Entry 6W6K (electron microscopy, 3.60 A resolution); this record covers chains A and I of the 18 polymer chains in the assembly.

[Chain A]
Molecule: 16S rRNA
Source organism: Escherichia coli (strain K12)
Sequence (1542 nucleotides; numbered 1 to 1542; the number before each row is that of its first residue):
     1 AAAUUGAAGAGUUUGAUCAUGGCUCAGAUUGAACGCUGGCGGCAGGCCUA
    51 ACACAUGCAAGUCGAACGGUAACAGGAAGAAGCUUGCUUCUUUGCUGACG
   101 AGUGGCGGACGGGUGAGUAAUGUCUGGGAAACUGCCUGAUGGAGGGGGAU
   151 AACUACUGGAAACGGUAGCUAAUACCGCAUAACGUCGCAAGACCAAAGAG
   201 GGGGACCUUCGGGCCUCUUGCCAUCGGAUGUGCCCAGAUGGGAUUAGCUA
   251 GUAGGUGGGGUAACGGCUCACCUAGGCGACGAUCCCUAGCUGGUCUGAGA
   301 GGAUGACCAGCCACACUGGAACUGAGACACGGUCCAGACUCCUACGGGAG
   351 GCAGCAGUGGGGAAUAUUGCACAAUGGGCGCAAGCCUGAUGCAGCCAUGC
   401 CGCGUGUAUGAAGAAGGCCUUCGGGUUGUAAAGUACUUUCAGCGGGGAGG
   451 AAGGGAGUAAAGUUAAUACCUUUGCUCAUUGACGUUACCCGCAGAAGAAG
   501 CACCGGCUAACUCCGUGCCAGCAGCCGCGGUAAUACGGAGGGUGCAAGCG
   551 UUAAUCGGAAUUACUGGGCGUAAAGCGCACGCAGGCGGUUUGUUAAGUCA
   601 GAUGUGAAAUCCCCGGGCUCAACCUGGGAACUGCAUCUGAUACUGGCAAG
   651 CUUGAGUCUCGUAGAGGGGGGUAGAAUUCCAGGUGUAGCGGUGAAAUGCG
   701 UAGAGAUCUGGAGGAAUACCGGUGGCGAAGGCGGCCCCCUGGACGAAGAC
   751 UGACGCUCAGGUGCGAAAGCGUGGGGAGCAAACAGGAUUAGAUACCCUGG
   801 UAGUCCACGCCGUAAACGAUGUCGACUUGGAGGUUGUGCCCUUGAGGCGU
   851 GGCUUCCGGAGCUAACGCGUUAAGUCGACCGCCUGGGGAGUACGGCCGCA
   901 AGGUUAAAACUCAAAUGAAUUGACGGGGGCCCGCACAAGCGGUGGAGCAU
   951 GUGGUUUAAUUCGAUGCAACGCGAAGAACCUUACCUGGUCUUGACAUCCA
  1001 CGGAAGUUUUCAGAGAUGAGAAUGUGCCUUCGGGAACCGUGAGACAGGUG
  1051 CUGCAUGGCUGUCGUCAGCUCGUGUUGUGAAAUGUUGGGUUAAGUCCCGC
  1101 AACGAGCGCAACCCUUAUCCUUUGUUGCCAGCGGUCCGGCCGGGAACUCA
  1151 AAGGAGACUGCCAGUGAUAAACUGGAGGAAGGUGGGGAUGACGUCAAGUC
  1201 AUCAUGGCCCUUACGACCAGGGCUACACACGUGCUACAAUGGCGCAUACA
  1251 AAGAGAAGCGACCUCGCGAGAGCAAGCGGACCUCAUAAAGUGCGUCGUAG
  1301 UCCGGAUUGGAGUCUGCAACUCGACUCCAUGAAGUCGGAAUCGCUAGUAA
  1351 UCGUGGAUCAGAAUGCCACGGUGAAUACGUUCCCGGGCCUUGUACACACC
  1401 GCCCGUCACACCAUGGGAGUGGGUUGCAAAAGAAGUAGGUAGCUUAACCU
  1451 UCGGGAGGGCGCUUACCACUUUGUGAUUCAUGACUGGGGUGAAGUCGUAA
  1501 CAAGGUAACCGUAGGGGAACCUGCGGUUGGAUCACCUCCUUA
Unresolved in the structure: 1535-1542
Residues lining bound ligands: Mg2+ (MG): G449, G450, A451, G481

[Chain I]
Molecule: 30S ribosomal protein S9
Source organism: Escherichia coli (strain K12)
UniProtKB: P0A7X3 (RS9_ECOLI); residues 0-129 here correspond to UniProt positions 1-130 (UniProt number = residue number + 1)
Amino-acid sequence (130 residues; each row starts with the number of its first residue; numbering starts at 0):
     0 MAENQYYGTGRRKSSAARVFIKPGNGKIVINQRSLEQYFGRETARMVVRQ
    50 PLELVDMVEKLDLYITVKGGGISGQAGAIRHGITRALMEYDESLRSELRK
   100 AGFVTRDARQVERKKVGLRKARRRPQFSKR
Unresolved in the structure: 0-2

[Interface between chain A and chain I]
Residue-residue contacts - 52 pairs, chain A then chain I:
  G966(A) / Arg-129(I)  sugar contact
  C967(A) / Arg-129(I)  sugar contact
  A1117(A) / Arg-105(I)  phosphate contact
  A1117(A) / Asp-106(I)  hydrogen bond to the sugar
  A1117(A) / Ala-107(I)  sugar contact
  U1118(A) / Arg-10(I)  phosphate contact
  U1118(A) / Arg-105(I)  phosphate contact
  C1119(A) / Thr-8(I)  phosphate contact
  C1147(A) / Arg-17(I)  base contact
  U1148(A) / Thr-8(I)  phosphate contact
  U1148(A) / Ala-15(I)  sugar contact
  U1148(A) / Ala-16(I)  sugar contact
  A1179(A) / Thr-104(I)  sugar contact
  A1180(A) / Thr-104(I)  phosphate contact
  U1232(A) / Gln-125(I)  phosphate contact
  U1232(A) / Ser-127(I)  phosphate contact
  G1233(A) / Gln-125(I)  phosphate contact
  C1249(A) / Gly-69(I)  hydrogen bond to the sugar
  A1250(A) / Lys-67(I)  phosphate contact
  A1250(A) / Gly-68(I)  phosphate contact
  A1250(A) / Gly-69(I)  sugar contact
  U1291(A) / Arg-40(I)  sugar contact
  U1341(A) / Ser-127(I)  sugar contact
  C1342(A) / Gln-125(I)  sugar contact
  C1342(A) / Phe-126(I)  hydrogen bond to the sugar
  C1342(A) / Ser-127(I)  sugar contact
  G1343(A) / Arg-121(I)  sugar contact
  G1343(A) / Arg-122(I)  sugar contact
  G1343(A) / Arg-123(I)  hydrogen bond to the sugar
  C1344(A) / Arg-121(I)  sugar contact
  G1347(A) / Arg-108(I)  phosphate contact
  G1347(A) / Gln-109(I)  phosphate contact
  U1348(A) / Glu-111(I)  phosphate contact
  U1348(A) / Arg-121(I)  phosphate contact
  A1349(A) / Lys-119(I)  phosphate contact
  A1349(A) / Arg-121(I)  phosphate contact
  C1367(A) / Val-115(I)  phosphate contact
  C1367(A) / Gly-116(I)  hydrogen bond to the phosphate
  C1367(A) / Leu-117(I)  phosphate contact
  A1368(A) / Lys-113(I)  phosphate contact
  A1368(A) / Lys-114(I)  phosphate contact
  A1368(A) / Val-115(I)  phosphate contact
  C1369(A) / Arg-112(I)  phosphate contact
  C1369(A) / Lys-113(I)  hydrogen bond to the phosphate
  G1371(A) / Lys-12(I)  phosphate contact
  G1371(A) / Gly-70(I)  phosphate contact
  G1371(A) / Ile-71(I)  phosphate contact
  U1372(A) / Gly-70(I)  phosphate contact
  U1372(A) / Ile-71(I)  phosphate contact
  U1372(A) / Ser-72(I)  hydrogen bond to the phosphate
  U1372(A) / Gly-73(I)  hydrogen bond to the phosphate
  G1373(A) / Ser-72(I)  phosphate contact
Also at the interface, not in a pair above, chain A (31 interface residues in all): U1116, A1130, A1350, G1370
Also at the interface, not in a pair above, chain I (39 interface residues in all): Phe-19, Val-103, Val-110, Pro-124

[Overview]
31 residues of chain A and 39 residues of chain I are in contact, with 8 hydrogen bonds. Polar pairs include
A1117(A)/Asp-106(I), C1249(A)/Gly-69(I) and C1342(A)/Phe-126(I). Bound to chain A: Mg2+.
Here chain A is 16S rRNA and chain I is 30S ribosomal protein S9, both from Escherichia coli (strain K12).
Entry 6W6K (30S-Activated-high-Mg2+) was determined by electron microscopy, deposited together with 6W77,
6W7M, 6W7N and 6W7W.
